Entry 7MO8 (electron microscopy, 4.50 A resolution (low resolution: residue-level contacts below are approximate; hydrogen-bond / salt-bridge calls are withheld)); this record covers chains A and B.

# Chain A
Name: Hepatocyte growth factor
Source organism: Homo sapiens
Reference sequence: P14210 (HGF_HUMAN); residues 1-728 here = UniProt positions 1-728
Amino-acid sequence (728 residues; numbered 1 to 728; the number before each row is that of its first residue):
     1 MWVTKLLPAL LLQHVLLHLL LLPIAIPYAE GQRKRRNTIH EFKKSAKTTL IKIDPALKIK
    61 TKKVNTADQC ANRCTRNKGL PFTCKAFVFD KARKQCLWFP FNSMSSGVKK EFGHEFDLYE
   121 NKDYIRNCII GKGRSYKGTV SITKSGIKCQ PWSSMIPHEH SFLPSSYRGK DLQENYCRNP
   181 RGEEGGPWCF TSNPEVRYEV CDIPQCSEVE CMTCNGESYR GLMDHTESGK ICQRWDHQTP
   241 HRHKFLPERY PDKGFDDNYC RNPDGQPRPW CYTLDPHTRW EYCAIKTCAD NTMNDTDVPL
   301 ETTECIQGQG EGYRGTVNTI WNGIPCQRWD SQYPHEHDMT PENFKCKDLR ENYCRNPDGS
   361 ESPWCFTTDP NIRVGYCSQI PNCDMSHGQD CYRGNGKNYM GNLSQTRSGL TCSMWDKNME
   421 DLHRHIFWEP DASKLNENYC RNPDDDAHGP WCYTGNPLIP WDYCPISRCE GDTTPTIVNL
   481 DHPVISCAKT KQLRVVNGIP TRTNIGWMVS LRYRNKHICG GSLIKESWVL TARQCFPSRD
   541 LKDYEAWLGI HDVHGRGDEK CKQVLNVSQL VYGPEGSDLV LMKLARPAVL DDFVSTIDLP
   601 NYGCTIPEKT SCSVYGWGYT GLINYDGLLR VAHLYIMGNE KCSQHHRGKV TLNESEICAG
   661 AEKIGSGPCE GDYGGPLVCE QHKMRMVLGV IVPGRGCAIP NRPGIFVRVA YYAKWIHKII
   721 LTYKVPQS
Unresolved in the structure: 1-33, 56-58, 291-301, 345-350, 385-388, 431-433, 470-494, 723-728
Disulfide bonds: Cys70-Cys96, Cys74-Cys84, Cys128-Cys206, Cys149-Cys189, Cys177-Cys201, Cys211-Cys288, Cys232-Cys271, Cys260-Cys283, Cys305-Cys383, Cys326-Cys365, Cys354-Cys377, Cys391-Cys469, Cys412-Cys452, Cys440-Cys464, Cys519-Cys535, Cys612-Cys679, Cys642-Cys658, Cys669-Cys697
Curated features (UniProtKB/Swiss-Prot):
  - modified residue: Gln32 (Pyrrolidone carboxylic acid)
  - glycosylation: Asn294 (N-linked (GlcNAc...) (complex) asparagine), Asn402 (N-linked (GlcNAc...) (complex) asparagine), Thr476 (O-linked (GalNAc...) threonine), Asn566 (N-linked (GlcNAc...) (complex) asparagine), Asn653 (N-linked (GlcNAc...) (complex) asparagine)
  - mutagenesis: Arg494 (R494Q: Loss of activity due to absence of proteolytic cleavage)
Reported in the primary citation:
  - mutagenesis - R242E/K244E/R249E: decreased signaling
  - mutagenesis - E159R, R242E/K244E/R249E, W321R/E361R/Y376A, Y673A: decreased binding to Hepatocyte growth factor receptor (chain B)
  - mutagenesis - K34E/R35E/R36E, K47E, R73E/R76E/K78E, K91E, F112A, H114E, E159R, E195R, R197E, R242E, K244E, R249E, W321R/Y376A, W321R/E361R/Y376A, Y673A: decreased signaling with Hepatocyte growth factor receptor (chain B)

# Chain B
Name: Hepatocyte growth factor receptor
Source organism: Homo sapiens
Notes: EC 2.7.10.1
Reference sequence: P08581 (MET_HUMAN); residue numbers follow UniProt; this construct covers 1-1390
Amino-acid sequence (1390 residues; numbered 1 to 1390; the number before each row is that of its first residue):
     1 MKAPAVLAPG ILVLLFTLVQ RSNGECKEAL AKSEMNVNMK YQLPNFTAET PIQNVILHEH
    61 HIFLGATNYI YVLNEEDLQK VAEYKTGPVL EHPDCFPCQD CSSKANLSGG VWKDNINMAL
   121 VVDTYYDDQL ISCGSVNRGT CQRHVFPHNH TADIQSEVHC IFSPQIEEPS QCPDCVVSAL
   181 GAKVLSSVKD RFINFFVGNT INSSYFPDHP LHSISVRRLK ETKDGFMFLT DQSYIDVLPE
   241 FRDSYPIKYV HAFESNNFIY FLTVQRETLD AQTFHTRIIR FCSINSGLHS YMEMPLECIL
   301 TEKRKKRSTK KEVFNILQAA YVSKPGAQLA RQIGASLNDD ILFGVFAQSK PDSAEPMDRS
   361 AMCAFPIKYV NDFFNKIVNK NNVRCLQHFY GPNHEHCFNR TLLRNSSGCE ARRDEYRTEF
   421 TTALQRVDLF MGQFSEVLLT SISTFIKGDL TIANLGTSEG RFMQVVVSRS GPSTPHVNFL
   481 LDSHPVSPEV IVEHTLNQNG YTLVITGKKI TKIPLNGLGC RHFQSCSQCL SAPPFVQCGW
   541 CHDKCVRSEE CLSGTWTQQI CLPAIYKVFP NSAPLEGGTR LTICGWDFGF RRNNKFDLKK
   601 TRVLLGNESC TLTLSESTMN TLKCTVGPAM NKHFNMSIII SNGHGTTQYS TFSYVDPVIT
   661 SISPKYGPMA GGTLLTLTGN YLNSGNSRHI SIGGKTCTLK SVSNSILECY TPAQTISTEF
   721 AVKLKIDLAN RETSIFSYRE DPIVYEIHPT KSFISGGSTI TGVGKNLNSV SVPRMVINVH
   781 EAGRNFTVAC QHRSNSEIIC CTTPSLQQLN LQLPLKTKAF FMLDGILSKY FDLIYVHNPV
   841 FKPFEKPVMI SMGNENVLEI KGNDIDPEAV KGEVLKVGNK SCENIHLHSE AVLCTVPNDL
   901 LKLNSELNIE WKQAISSTVL GKVIVQPDQN FTGLIAGVVS ISTALLLLLG FFLWLKKRKQ
   961 IKDLGSELVR YDARVHTPHL DRLVSARSVS PTTEMVSNES VDYRATFPED QFPNSSQNGS
  1021 CRQVQYPLTD MSPILTSGDS DISSPLLQNT VHIDLSALNP ELVQAVQHVV IGPSSLIVHF
  1081 NEVIGRGHFG CVYHGTLLDN DGKKIHCAVK SLNRITDIGE VSQFLTEGII MKDFSHPNVL
  1141 SLLGICLRSE GSPLVVLPYM KHGDLRNFIR NETHNPTVKD LIGFGLQVAK GMKYLASKKF
  1201 VHRDLAARNC MLDEKFTVKV ADFGLARDMY DKEYYSVHNK TGAKLPVKWM ALESLQTQKF
  1261 TTKSDVWSFG VLLWELMTRG APPYPDVNTF DITVYLLQGR RLLQPEYCPD PLYEVMLKCW
  1321 HPKAEMRPSF SELVSRISAI FSTFIGEHYV HVNATYVNVK CVAPYPSLLS SEDNADDEVD
  1381 TRPASFWETS
Unresolved in the structure: 1-25, 108-110, 305-310, 627-633, 655-1390
Disulfide bonds: Cys26-Cys584, Cys95-Cys101, Cys98-Cys160, Cys133-Cys141, Cys172-Cys175, Cys282-Cys409, Cys298-Cys363, Cys385-Cys397, Cys520-Cys538, Cys526-Cys561, Cys529-Cys545, Cys541-Cys551, Cys610-Cys624
Curated features (UniProtKB/Swiss-Prot):
  - region: Trp1320 to Val1359 (Interaction with MUC20)
  - active site: Asp1204 (Proton acceptor)
  - binding site (ATP): Ile1084 to Val1092, Lys1110
  - site: Arg307, Ser308 (Cleavage), Tyr1003 (Required for ligand-induced CBL-mediated ubiquitination), Glu1009, Asp1010 (Breakpoint for translocation to form TPR-MET oncogene)
  - modified residue: Ser966 (Phosphoserine), Thr977 (Phosphothreonine), Ser990 (Phosphoserine), Ser997 (Phosphoserine), Ser1000 (Phosphoserine), Tyr1003 (Phosphotyrosine), Tyr1230 (Phosphotyrosine), Tyr1234 (Phosphotyrosine), Tyr1235 (Phosphotyrosine), Thr1289 (Phosphothreonine), Tyr1349 (Phosphotyrosine), Tyr1356 (Phosphotyrosine), Tyr1365 (Phosphotyrosine)
  - glycosylation: Asn45 (N-linked (GlcNAc...) asparagine), Asn106 (N-linked (GlcNAc...) asparagine), Asn149 (N-linked (GlcNAc...) asparagine), Asn202 (N-linked (GlcNAc...) asparagine), Asn399 (N-linked (GlcNAc...) asparagine), Asn405 (N-linked (GlcNAc...) asparagine), Thr582 (O-linked (Man) threonine), Asn607 (N-linked (GlcNAc...) asparagine), Asn635 (N-linked (GlcNAc...) asparagine), Thr676 (O-linked (Man) threonine), Thr761 (O-linked (Man) threonine), Asn785 (N-linked (GlcNAc...) asparagine), Asn879 (N-linked (GlcNAc...) asparagine), Asn930 (N-linked (GlcNAc...) asparagine)
  - natural variant: His150 (H150Y: Found in a case of cancer of unknown primary origin; uncertain significance), Asn375 (N375K: Found in lung cancer also including cases carrying EGFR mutations; uncertain significance; N375S), Cys385 (C385Y: Found in a case of cancer of unknown primary origin; uncertain significance), Pro773 (P773L: In gastric cancer), Phe841 (F841V: In DFNB97), Leu964 to Asp1010 (deletion: In OSFD), Pro991 (P991S: In gastric cancer), Tyr1003 (Y1003S: Found in a patient with sporadic unilateral osteofibrous dysplasia; uncertain significance), Val1092 (V1092I: In RCCP), His1094 (H1094L: In RCCP; H1094R: In RCCP; H1094Y: In RCCP), His1106 (H1106D: In RCCP), Met1131 (M1131T: In RCCP), 10 further natural variant entries in UniProt
  - mutagenesis: Tyr1234 (Y1234F: Complete loss of kinase activity and of ligand-induced ubiquitination. Alters interaction with PTPN1 and PTPN2. Loss of interaction with PTPN1 and PTPN2; when associated with F-1235), Tyr1235 (Y1235F: Complete loss of kinase activity. Alters interaction with PTPN1 and PTPN2. Loss of interaction with PTPN1 and PTPN2; when associated with F-1234), Tyr1313 (Y1313F: No effect on ligand-induced CBL-mediated ubiquitination; when associated with F-1349, F-1356 and F-1365), Tyr1349 (Y1349F: No effect on ligand-induced CBL-mediated ubiquitination; when associated with F-1313, F-1356 and F-1365), Tyr1356 (Y1356F: No effect on ligand-induced CBL-mediated ubiquitination; when associated with F-1313, F-1349 and F-1365), Tyr1365 (Y1365F: No effect on ligand-induced CBL-mediated ubiquitination; when associated with F-1313, F-1349 and F-1356)
Reported in the primary citation:
  - mutagenesis - E267A/R384A/E419A, Y369A/F373A, R592E/N593E/K595E/K599E: decreased signaling with Hepatocyte growth factor (chain A)
  - conformationally variable residues (order/disorder transition): Leu300 to Lys311
  - mutagenesis - R426A/R469A: abolished signaling with Hepatocyte growth factor (chain A)

# How chain A and chain B interact
Pairs across the interface (57):
  Phe112(A) - Phe398(B)
  Arg242(A) - Asp352(B)
  Leu246(A) - Asp270(B)
  Leu246(A) - Ala271(B)
  Glu248(A) - Asp270(B)
  Glu248(A) - Arg384(B)
  Arg249(A) - Glu267(B)
  Arg249(A) - Thr268(B)
  Arg249(A) - Pro295(B)
  Arg249(A) - Thr421(B)
  Asp252(A) - Asn381(B)
  Asp252(A) - Asn382(B)
  Gln309(A) - Phe373(B)
  Gln309(A) - Ile377(B)
  Trp321(A) - Gln332(B)
  Trp321(A) - Arg469(B)
  His335(A) - Lys303(B)
  Glu336(A) - Lys303(B)
  Glu336(A) - Arg304(B)
  His337(A) - Arg304(B)
  Asp338(A) - Arg304(B)
  Glu361(A) - Arg426(B)
  Asn371(A) - Lys595(B)
  Arg373(A) - Glu302(B)
  Arg373(A) - Lys303(B)
  Tyr376(A) - Val427(B)
  Lys516(A) - Glu167(B)
  Gln534(A) - Asp190(B)
  Pro537(A) - Leu229(B)
  Pro537(A) - Ser286(B)
  Ser538(A) - Arg413(B)
  Arg539(A) - Ala411(B)
  Asp540(A) - Arg413(B)
  Asp578(A) - Arg191(B)
  Tyr619(A) - Thr222(B)
  Lys649(A) - Thr124(B)
  Lys649(A) - Tyr125(B)
  Lys649(A) - Tyr126(B)
  Lys649(A) - Asp127(B)
  Cys669(A) - Thr222(B)
  Glu670(A) - Arg218(B)
  Glu670(A) - Lys220(B)
  Glu670(A) - Glu221(B)
  Glu670(A) - Met227(B)
  Tyr673(A) - Phe192(B)
  Tyr673(A) - Glu221(B)
  Pro693(A) - Arg191(B)
  Pro693(A) - Phe192(B)
  Pro693(A) - Glu221(B)
  Gly694(A) - Tyr125(B)
  Gly694(A) - Glu221(B)
  Arg695(A) - Tyr125(B)
  Arg695(A) - Tyr126(B)
  Arg695(A) - Glu221(B)
  Gly696(A) - Tyr126(B)
  Gly696(A) - Glu221(B)
  Cys697(A) - Glu221(B)
Interface residues without a listed pair, chain A (39 interface residues in all): Pro251, Phe366, Asp369, Arg533, Asp543, Gly576
Interface residues without a listed pair, chain B (45 interface residues in all): Lys223, Thr273, His275, Glu297, Tyr369, Leu424, Gln425
Interface features reported in the paper:
  - interface residues, chain A: Phe112(A), Pro240(A), Arg242(A), Arg249(A), Gln309(A), Trp321(A), Glu336(A), Asp338(A), Glu361(A), Arg373(A), Tyr376(A)
  - interface residues, chain B: Glu267(B), Leu300(B), Glu302(B), Lys303(B), Arg304(B), Asp352(B), Tyr369(B), Phe373(B), Phe398(B), Arg426(B), Val427(B)

# Overview
The interface between chain A and chain B involves 39 residues on one side and 45 on the other. The paper
reports that K34E/R35E/R36E, K47E and R73E/R76E/K78E of chain A, among others, reduce signaling with
Hepatocyte growth factor receptor (chain B); interface residues Phe112(A), Pro240(A) and Glu267(B) among
others; 20 substitutions were tested in all.
Chain A is Hepatocyte growth factor and chain B is Hepatocyte growth factor receptor, both from Homo sapiens;
the structure, Cryo-EM structure of 1:1 c-MET I/HGF I complex after focused 3D refinement of holo-complex, was
determined by electron microscopy, deposited together with 7MO7, 7MO9, 7MOA and 7MOB.
